PDB entry 5VOI | X-ray diffraction, 2.80 A resolution | chains A and C of the 8 polymer chains in the assembly

Chain A:
Protein: DNA-directed RNA polymerase subunit alpha
From: Thermus thermophilus (strain HB27 / ATCC BAA-163 / DSM 7039)
Notes: EC 2.7.7.6
UniProt: Q72I32 (RPOA_THET2); residue numbers follow UniProt; this construct covers 1-315
Sequence (315 residues; numbered 1 to 315; the number before each row is that of its first residue):
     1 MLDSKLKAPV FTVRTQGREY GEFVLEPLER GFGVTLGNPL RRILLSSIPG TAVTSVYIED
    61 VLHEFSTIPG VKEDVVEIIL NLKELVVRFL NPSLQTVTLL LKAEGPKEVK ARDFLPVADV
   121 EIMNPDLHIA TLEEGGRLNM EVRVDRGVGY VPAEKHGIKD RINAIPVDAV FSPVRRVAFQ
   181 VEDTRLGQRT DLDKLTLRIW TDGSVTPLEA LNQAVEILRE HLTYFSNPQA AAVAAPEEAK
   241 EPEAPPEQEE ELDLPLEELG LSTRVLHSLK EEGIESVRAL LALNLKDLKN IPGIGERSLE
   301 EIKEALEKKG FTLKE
Disordered / not traced: 1-3, 230-315

Chain C:
Protein: DNA-directed RNA polymerase subunit beta
From: Thermus thermophilus (strain HB8 / ATCC 27634 / DSM 579)
Notes: EC 2.7.7.6
UniProt: Q8RQE9 (RPOB_THET8); residue numbers follow UniProt; this construct covers 1-1119
Sequence (1119 residues; each row starts with the number of its first residue):
     1 MEIKRFGRIR EVIPLPPLTE IQVESYRRAL QADVPPEKRE NVGIQAAFRE TFPIEEEDKG
    61 KGGLVLDFLE YRLGEPPFPQ DECREKDLTY QAPLYARLQL IHKDTGLIKE DEVFLGHIPL
   121 MTEDGSFIIN GADRVIVSQI HRSPGVYFTP DPARPGRYIA SIIPLPKRGP WIDLEVEPNG
   181 VVSMKVNKRK FPLVLLLRVL GYDQETLARE LGAYGELVQG LMDESVFAMR PEEALIRLFT
   241 LLRPGDPPKR DKAVAYVYGL IADPRRYDLG EAGRYKAEEK LGIRLSGRTL ARFEDGEFKD
   301 EVFLPTLRYL FALTAGVPGH EVDDIDHLGN RRIRTVGELM TDQFRVGLAR LARGVRERML
   361 MGSEDSLTPA KLVNSRPLEA AIREFFSRSQ LSQFKDETNP LSSLRHKRRI SALGPGGLTR
   421 ERAGFDVRDV HRTHYGRICP VETPEGANIG LITSLAAYAR VDELGFIRTP YRRVVGGVVT
   481 DEVVYMTATE EDRYTIAQAN TPLEGNRIAA ERVVARRKGE PVIVSPEEVE FMDVSPKQVF
   541 SVNTNLIPFL EHDDANRALM GSNMQTQAVP LIRAQAPVVM TGLEERVVRD SLAALYAEED
   601 GEVAKVDGNR IVVRYEDGRL VEYPLRRFYR SNQGTALDQR PRVVVGQRVR KGDLLADGPA
   661 SENGFLALGQ NVLVAIMPFD GYNFEDAIVI SEELLKRDFY TSIHIERYEI EARDTKLGPE
   721 RITRDIPHLS EAALRDLDEE GVVRIGAEVK PGDILVGRTS FKGESEPTPE ERLLRSIFGE
   781 KARDVKDTSL RVPPGEGGIV VRTVRLRRGD PGVELKPGVR EVVRVYVAQK RKLQVGDKLA
   841 NRHGNKGVVA KILPVEDMPH LPDGTPVDVI LNPLGVPSRM NLGQILETHL GLAGYFLGQR
   901 YISPIFDGAK EPEIKELLAQ AFEVYFGKRK GEGFGVDKRE VEVLRRAEKL GLVTPGKTPE
   961 EQLKELFLQG KVVLYDGRTG EPIEGPIVVG QMFIMKLYHM VEDKMHARST GPYSLITQQP
  1021 LGGKAQFGGQ RFGEMEVWAL EAYGAAHTLQ EMLTLKSDDI EGRNAAYEAI IKGEDVPEPS
  1081 VPESFRVLVK ELQALALDVQ TLDEKDNPVD IFEGLASKR
Disordered / not traced: 57-63, 1119
What the authors report for this chain:
  - binding site for PyrG promoter: Arg422

Chain A / chain C interface:
Residue-residue contacts - 79 pairs, chain A then chain C:
  Glu22(A) - Phe934(C)
  Val34(A) - Arg939(C)
  Val34(A) - Thr979(C)
  Asn38(A) - Gly977(C)  hydrogen bond (side chain-backbone)
  Asn38(A) - Arg978(C)  hydrogen bond (side chain-backbone)
  Asn38(A) - Thr979(C)  hydrogen bond (side chain-backbone)
  Asn38(A) - Gly980(C)  hydrogen bond (side chain-backbone)
  Arg41(A) - His860(C)  hydrogen bond
  Arg41(A) - Gly864(C)  hydrogen bond (side chain-backbone)
  Arg42(A) - Glu856(C)  hydrogen bond (side chain-backbone)
  Arg42(A) - Asp857(C)  salt bridge
  Arg42(A) - Gly977(C)  hydrogen bond (side chain-backbone)
  Arg42(A) - Arg978(C)
  Leu45(A) - Val855(C)  hydrophobic
  Ser46(A) - Glu856(C)
  Leu62(A) - Gly746(C)
  His63(A) - Ile745(C)
  His63(A) - Gly746(C)
  His63(A) - Ile799(C)
  His63(A) - Val800(C)
  His63(A) - Val801(C)
  Glu64(A) - Lys830(C)  salt bridge
  Phe65(A) - Phe628(C)
  Phe65(A) - Ile703(C)  hydrophobic
  Phe65(A) - Val801(C)  hydrophobic
  Phe65(A) - Ala828(C)  hydrophobic
  Phe65(A) - Lys830(C)
  Thr67(A) - Gly608(C)
  Thr67(A) - Asn609(C)  hydrogen bond
  Ile68(A) - Asp607(C)
  Pro69(A) - Asp607(C)
  Gly70(A) - Asp607(C)  hydrogen bond (backbone-side chain)
  Val71(A) - Asp607(C)  hydrogen bond (backbone-side chain)
  Val71(A) - Gly608(C)  hydrogen bond (backbone-backbone)
  Lys72(A) - Val606(C)
  Lys72(A) - Gly608(C)
  Lys72(A) - Pro641(C)
  Lys72(A) - Val643(C)  hydrogen bond (side chain-backbone)
  Asp74(A) - Arg627(C)  salt bridge
  Asp74(A) - Arg640(C)
  Leu80(A) - Arg573(C)
  Leu80(A) - Asp698(C)
  Lys83(A) - Lys696(C)  hydrogen bond (side chain-backbone)
  Lys83(A) - Asp698(C)  salt bridge
  Glu133(A) - Lys605(C)
  Glu133(A) - Val606(C)  hydrogen bond (side chain-backbone)
  Glu133(A) - Arg610(C)  salt bridge
  Glu133(A) - Val645(C)
  Tyr150(A) - Glu692(C)
  Tyr150(A) - Leu695(C)
  Tyr150(A) - Lys696(C)
  Tyr150(A) - Lys832(C)
  Ile162(A) - Arg744(C)
  Asp168(A) - Lys832(C)  salt bridge
  Arg176(A) - Asp863(C)  hydrogen bond (side chain-backbone)
  Arg176(A) - Gly864(C)
  Arg176(A) - Thr865(C)
  Val177(A) - Gly864(C)
  Ala178(A) - Pro862(C)
  Ala178(A) - Asp863(C)
  Ala178(A) - Gly864(C)
  Phe179(A) - Asp937(C)
  Phe179(A) - Arg939(C)  hydrogen bond (backbone-side chain)
  Gln180(A) - Arg929(C)
  Gln180(A) - Phe934(C)
  Gln180(A) - Gly935(C)  hydrogen bond (side chain-backbone)
  Gln180(A) - Asp937(C)
  Val181(A) - Asp937(C)  hydrogen bond (backbone-side chain)
  Val181(A) - Lys938(C)  hydrogen bond (backbone-backbone)
  Glu182(A) - Phe934(C)
  Glu182(A) - Gly935(C)  hydrogen bond (side chain-backbone)
  Glu182(A) - Lys938(C)
  Asp183(A) - Lys938(C)  salt bridge
  Asp191(A) - Lys938(C)  salt bridge
  Leu192(A) - Lys938(C)  hydrogen bond (backbone-side chain)
  Asp193(A) - Lys938(C)  salt bridge
  Thr196(A) - Phe934(C)
  Arg198(A) - Glu932(C)  salt bridge
  Arg198(A) - Phe934(C)
Other interface residues (no listed pair), chain A (44 interface residues in all): Ser66, Val76, Thr131, Glu154, Asn163, Val170, Trp200
Other interface residues (no listed pair), chain C (52 interface residues in all): Ile572, Arg642, Val644, Gln829, Val936, Asp976

In short:
The interface between chain A and chain C involves 44 residues on one side and 52 on the other; the contacts
include 22 hydrogen bonds and 10 salt bridges. Among the polar pairs are Arg42(A)-Asp857(C),
Glu64(A)-Lys830(C) and Asp74(A)-Arg627(C). The paper reports a binding site for PyrG promoter at Arg422(C).
Chain A is DNA-directed RNA polymerase subunit alpha (Thermus thermophilus (strain HB27 / ATCC BAA-163 / DSM
7039)) and chain C is DNA-directed RNA polymerase subunit beta (Thermus thermophilus (strain HB8 / ATCC 27634
/ DSM 579)); the structure, X-ray crystal structure of bacterial RNA polymerase and pyrG promoter complex, was
determined by X-ray diffraction together with 5VO8 from the same study.
